7CN2 - chains M and A of the 18 polymer chains in the assembly; structure by electron microscopy, 3.43 A resolution.

# Chain M
Protein: The heavy chain variable region of H16.001 Fab fragment
Source organism: Oryctolagus cuniculus
Notes: antibody fragment or engineered binder
Sequence (120 residues; each row starts with the number of its first residue):
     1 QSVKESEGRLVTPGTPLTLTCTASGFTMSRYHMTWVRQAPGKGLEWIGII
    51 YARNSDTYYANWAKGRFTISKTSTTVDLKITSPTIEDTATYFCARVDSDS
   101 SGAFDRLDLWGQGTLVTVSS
Disulfide bonds: C21-C93

# Chain A
Protein: Major capsid protein L1
Source organism: Human papillomavirus type 16
UniProt: P03101 (VL1_HPV16); numbering as in UniProt (aligned over 1-505)
Sequence (505 residues; each row starts with the number of its first residue):
     1 MSLWLPSEATVYLPPVPVSKVVSTDEYVARTNIYYHAGTSRLLAVGHPYF
    51 PIKKPNNNKILVPKVSGLQYRVFRIHLPDPNKFGFPDTSFYNPDTQRLVW
   101 ACVGVEVGRGQPLGVGISGHPLLNKLDDTENASAYAANAGVDNRECISMD
   151 YKQTQLCLIGCKPPIGEHWGKGSPCTNVAVNPGDCPPLELINTVIQDGDM
   201 VDTGFGAMDFTTLQANKSEVPLDICTSICKYPDYIKMVSEPYGDSLFFYL
   251 RREQMFVRHLFNRAGAVGENVPDDLYIKGSGSTANLASSNYFPTPSGSMV
   301 TSDAQIFNKPYWLQRAQGHNNGICWGNQLFVTVVDTTRSTNMSLCAAIST
   351 SETTYKNTNFKEYLRHGEEYDLQFIFQLCKITLTADVMTYIHSMNSTILE
   401 DWNFGLQPPPGGTLEDTYRFVTSQAIACQKHTPPAPKEDPLKKYTFWEVN
   451 LKEKFSADLDQFPLGRKFLLQAGLKAKPKFTLGKRKATPTTSSTSTTAKR
   501 KKRKL
Unresolved in the structure: 1-11, 486-505

# Interface between chain M and chain A
Pairs across the interface (22; chain M residue first):
  R30(M) - Y135(A)  hydrogen bond (side chain-backbone)
  R30(M) - A136(A)
  R30(M) - A137(A)
  R30(M) - S282(A)
  H32(M) - N138(A)  hydrogen bond (side chain-backbone)
  Y51(M) - V141(A)  hydrophobic
  R53(M) - L126(A)  hydrogen bond (side chain-backbone)
  R53(M) - N138(A)
  R53(M) - N143(A)
  Y58(M) - V141(A)  hydrophobic
  D99(M) - A137(A)
  D99(M) - A139(A)
  S100(M) - A264(A)
  S100(M) - G265(A)  hydrogen bond (side chain-backbone)
  S100(M) - L286(A)
  S100(M) - A287(A)
  S101(M) - A139(A)
  S101(M) - A264(A)
  S101(M) - G265(A)
  S101(M) - A266(A)
  G102(M) - A139(A)
  A103(M) - A139(A)
Interface residues without a listed pair, chain M (15 interface residues in all): Y31, A52, N54, D97, S98
Interface residues without a listed pair, chain A (15 interface residues in all): N285

# In short
The chain M/chain A interface involves 15 residues from each chain; the contacts include 4 hydrogen bonds.
Polar contacts include R30(M)-Y135(A), H32(M)-N138(A) and R53(M)-L126(A).
Chain M is the heavy chain variable region of H16.001 Fab fragment (Oryctolagus cuniculus) and chain A is
Major capsid protein L1 (Human papillomavirus type 16); the structure, Subparticle refinement of human
papillomavirus type 16 pesudovirus in complex with H16.001 Fab, was determined by electron microscopy.
